PDB entry 1I6H | X-ray diffraction, 3.30 A resolution | chains A and F of the 12 polymer chains in the assembly

== Chain A ==
Molecule: DNA-directed RNA polymerase II largest subunit
From: Saccharomyces cerevisiae
Notes: EC 2.7.7.6
UniProt: P04050 (RPB1_YEAST); numbering as in UniProt (aligned over 1-1733)
Sequence (1733 residues; numbered 1 to 1733; the number before each row is that of its first residue):
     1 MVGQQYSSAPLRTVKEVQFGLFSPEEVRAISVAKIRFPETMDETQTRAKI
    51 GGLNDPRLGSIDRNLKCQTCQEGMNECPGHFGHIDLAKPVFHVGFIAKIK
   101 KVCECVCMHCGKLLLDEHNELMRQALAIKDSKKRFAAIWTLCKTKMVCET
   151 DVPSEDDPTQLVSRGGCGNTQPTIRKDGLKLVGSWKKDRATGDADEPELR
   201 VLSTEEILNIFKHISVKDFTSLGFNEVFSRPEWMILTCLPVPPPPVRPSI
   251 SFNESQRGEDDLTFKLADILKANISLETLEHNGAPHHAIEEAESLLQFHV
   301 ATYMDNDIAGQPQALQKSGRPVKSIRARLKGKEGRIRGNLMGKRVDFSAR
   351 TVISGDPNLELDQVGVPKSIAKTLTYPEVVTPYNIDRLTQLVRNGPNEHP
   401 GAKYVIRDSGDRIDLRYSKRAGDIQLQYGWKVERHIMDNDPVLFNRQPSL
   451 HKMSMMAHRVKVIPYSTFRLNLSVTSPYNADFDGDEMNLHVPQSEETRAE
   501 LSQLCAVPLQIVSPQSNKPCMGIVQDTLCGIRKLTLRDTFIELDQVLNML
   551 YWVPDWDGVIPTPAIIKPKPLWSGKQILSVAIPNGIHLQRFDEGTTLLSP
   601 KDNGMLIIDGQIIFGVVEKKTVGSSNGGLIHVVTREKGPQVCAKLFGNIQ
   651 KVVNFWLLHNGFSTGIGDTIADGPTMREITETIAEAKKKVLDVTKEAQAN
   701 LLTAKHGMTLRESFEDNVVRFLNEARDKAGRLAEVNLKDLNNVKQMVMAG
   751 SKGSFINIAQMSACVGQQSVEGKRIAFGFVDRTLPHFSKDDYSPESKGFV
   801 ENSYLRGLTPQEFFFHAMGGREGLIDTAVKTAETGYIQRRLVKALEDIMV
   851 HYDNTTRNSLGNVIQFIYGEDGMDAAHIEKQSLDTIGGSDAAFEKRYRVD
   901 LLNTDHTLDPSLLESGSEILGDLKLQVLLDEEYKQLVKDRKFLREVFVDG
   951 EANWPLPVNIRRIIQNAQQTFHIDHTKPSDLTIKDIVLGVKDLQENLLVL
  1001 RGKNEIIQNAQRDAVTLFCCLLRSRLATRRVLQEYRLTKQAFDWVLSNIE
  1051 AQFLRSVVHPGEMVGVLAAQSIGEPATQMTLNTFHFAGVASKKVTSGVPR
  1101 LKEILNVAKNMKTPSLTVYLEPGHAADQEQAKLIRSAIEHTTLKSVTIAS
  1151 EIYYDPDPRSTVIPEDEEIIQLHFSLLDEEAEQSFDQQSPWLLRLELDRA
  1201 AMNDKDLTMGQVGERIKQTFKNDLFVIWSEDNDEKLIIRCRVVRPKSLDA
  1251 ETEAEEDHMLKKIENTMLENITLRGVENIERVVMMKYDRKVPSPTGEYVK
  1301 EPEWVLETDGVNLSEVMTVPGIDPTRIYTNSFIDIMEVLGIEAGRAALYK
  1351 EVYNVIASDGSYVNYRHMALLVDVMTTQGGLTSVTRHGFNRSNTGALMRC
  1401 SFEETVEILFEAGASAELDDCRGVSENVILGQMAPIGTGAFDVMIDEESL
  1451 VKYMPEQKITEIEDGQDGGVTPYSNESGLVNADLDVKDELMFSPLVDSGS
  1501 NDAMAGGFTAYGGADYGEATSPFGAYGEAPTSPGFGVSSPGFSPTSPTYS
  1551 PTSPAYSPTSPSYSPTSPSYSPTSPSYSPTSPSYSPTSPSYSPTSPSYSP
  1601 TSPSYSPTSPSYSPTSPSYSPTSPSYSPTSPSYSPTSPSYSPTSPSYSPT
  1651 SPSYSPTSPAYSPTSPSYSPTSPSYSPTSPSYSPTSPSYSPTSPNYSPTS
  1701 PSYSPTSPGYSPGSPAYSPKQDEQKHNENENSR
Unresolved in the structure: 1, 155-160, 187-198, 250-258, 315-320, 1082-1091, 1177-1186, 1244-1253, 1446-1733
Bound ions: Zn2+ site 1: Cys67, Cys70, His80; Zn2+ site 2: Cys110, Cys167; Mg2+: Asp481, Asp483, Asp485 (shared with 2 residues of chain R)
Swiss-Prot annotation at these positions:
  - region: Pro248 to Asp260 (Lid loop), Asn306 to Lys323 (Rudder loop), Pro810 to Glu822 (Bridging helix)
  - binding site (Zn(2+)): Cys67, Cys70, Cys77, His80, Cys107, Cys110, Cys148, Cys167
  - binding site (Mg(2+)): Asp481, Asp483, Asp485
  - modified residue: Thr1471 (Phosphothreonine)
  - cross-link (Glycyl lysine isopeptide (Lys-Gly)): Lys695 (interchain with G-Cter in ubiquitin), Lys1246 (interchain with G-Cter in ubiquitin), Lys1350 (interchain with G-Cter in ubiquitin)
Reported in the primary citation:
  - binding site for the 13-nt DNA strand: Lys332, Arg337, Gly835, Tyr836, Arg1386, Glu1403
  - conformationally variable residues (loop rearrangement, order/disorder transition): Arg328 to Asp346, Val1384 to Val1406

== Chain F ==
Molecule: DNA-directed RNA polymerase II 23KD polypeptide
From: Saccharomyces cerevisiae
Notes: EC 2.7.7.6
UniProt: P20435 (RPB6_YEAST); residues 1-155 here = UniProt positions 1-155
Sequence (155 residues; each row starts with the number of its first residue):
     1 MSDYEEAFNDGNENFEDFDVEHFSDEETYEEKPQFKDGETTDANGKTIVT
    51 GGNGPEDFQQHEQIRRKTLKEKAIPKDQRATTPYMTKYERARILGTRALQ
   101 ISMNAPVFVDLEGETDPLRIAMKELAEKKIPLVIRRYLPDGSFEDWSVEE
   151 LIVDL
Unresolved in the structure: 1-71
Swiss-Prot annotation at these positions:
  - region: Leu111 to Leu132 (Leucine-zipper)
  - modified residue: Ser24 (Phosphoserine)

== How chain A and chain F interact ==
Pairs across the interface (54; chain A residue first):
  Val379(A) - Ser102(F)
  Val380(A) - Asn104(F)
  Thr381(A) - Ser102(F)  hydrogen bond (side chain-backbone)
  Thr381(A) - Asn104(F)  hydrogen bond
  Pro382(A) - Asn104(F)
  Tyr383(A) - Ile101(F)
  Tyr383(A) - Val107(F)
  Tyr383(A) - Thr115(F)
  Glu495(A) - Ala98(F)
  Glu495(A) - Leu99(F)
  Glu495(A) - Pro117(F)
  Glu496(A) - Leu99(F)
  Ala499(A) - Gly95(F)
  Gln503(A) - Arg90(F)
  Gln503(A) - Ala91(F)
  Leu504(A) - Tyr88(F)  hydrophobic
  Leu504(A) - Ala91(F)  hydrophobic
  Tyr852(A) - Thr81(F)
  Tyr852(A) - Glu89(F)  hydrogen bond
  Tyr852(A) - Arg136(F)
  Tyr852(A) - Tyr137(F)
  Tyr852(A) - Leu138(F)  hydrophobic
  Asp853(A) - Pro139(F)
  Arg857(A) - Pro139(F)
  Arg1001(A) - Ala80(F)
  Arg1001(A) - Pro83(F)
  Leu1054(A) - Tyr84(F)
  Arg1055(A) - Asp154(F)  salt bridge
  His1059(A) - Thr86(F)
  His1059(A) - Lys87(F)  hydrogen bond (side chain-backbone)
  His1059(A) - Leu155(F)
  Pro1060(A) - Thr86(F)
  Gly1061(A) - Tyr88(F)
  Glu1062(A) - Lys87(F)  salt bridge
  Glu1062(A) - Tyr88(F)  hydrogen bond
  Met1433(A) - Arg92(F)
  Gly1437(A) - Tyr88(F)
  Thr1438(A) - Arg92(F)  hydrogen bond (backbone-side chain)
  Phe1441(A) - Tyr88(F)
  Phe1441(A) - Glu89(F)
  Phe1441(A) - Arg92(F)  hydrogen bond (backbone-side chain)
  Phe1441(A) - Ile134(F)  hydrophobic
  Phe1441(A) - Arg135(F)
  Asp1442(A) - Val133(F)
  Asp1442(A) - Ile134(F)
  Asp1442(A) - Arg135(F)  hydrogen bond (backbone-backbone)
  Asp1442(A) - Tyr137(F)  hydrogen bond
  Val1443(A) - Arg92(F)
  Val1443(A) - Val133(F)
  Met1444(A) - Leu132(F)
  Met1444(A) - Val133(F)  hydrogen bond (backbone-backbone)
  Met1444(A) - Arg135(F)
  Met1444(A) - Asp145(F)
  Ile1445(A) - Pro131(F)
Other interface residues (no listed pair), chain A (35 interface residues in all): Gly429, Arg498, Ser502, His851, Gly1002, Met1063, Ala1440
Other interface residues (no listed pair), chain F (41 interface residues in all): Met85, Leu94, Thr96, Ala105, Leu111, Asp116, Leu118, Ile120, Met122

== Overview ==
Chain A and chain F form an interface of 35 and 41 residues respectively, with 10 hydrogen bonds and 2 salt
bridges. Polar contacts include Arg1055(A)-Asp154(F), Glu1062(A)-Lys87(F) and Thr381(A)-Ser102(F). The paper
reports a binding site for the 13-nt DNA strand at Lys332(A), Arg337(A) and Gly835(A) among others;
conformational variability at Arg328(A) and Val1384(A).
Chain A is DNA-directed RNA polymerase II largest subunit and chain F is DNA-directed RNA polymerase II 23KD
polypeptide, both from Saccharomyces cerevisiae; the structure, RNA polymerase II elongation complex, was
determined by X-ray diffraction.
